Entry 6DO3 (X-ray diffraction, 2.17 A resolution); this record covers chains A and C.

Chain A:
Molecule: Kelch domain-containing protein 2
Organism: Homo sapiens
Reference sequence: Q9Y2U9 (KLDC2_HUMAN); numbering as in UniProt (aligned over 1-362)
Chain sequence (363 residues; each row starts with the number of its first residue; numbering starts at 0):
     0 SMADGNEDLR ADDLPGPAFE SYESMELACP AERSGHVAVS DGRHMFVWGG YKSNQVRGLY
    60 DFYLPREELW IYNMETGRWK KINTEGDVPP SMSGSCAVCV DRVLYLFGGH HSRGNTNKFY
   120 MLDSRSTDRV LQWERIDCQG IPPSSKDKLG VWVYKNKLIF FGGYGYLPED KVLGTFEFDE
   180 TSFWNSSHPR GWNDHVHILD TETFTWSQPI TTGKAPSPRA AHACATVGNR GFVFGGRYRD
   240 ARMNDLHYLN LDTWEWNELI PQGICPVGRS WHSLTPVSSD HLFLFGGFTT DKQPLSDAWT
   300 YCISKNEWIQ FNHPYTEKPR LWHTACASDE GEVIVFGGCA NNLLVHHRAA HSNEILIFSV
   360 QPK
Not modelled in the structure: 0-26, 53-60, 124-129, 185-186, 360-362
Differences from the reference sequence: expression tag (0)
Reported in the primary citation:
  - mutagenesis - A219L, A220L: decreased stability

Chain C:
Molecule: SelK C-end Degron
Chain sequence (7 residues; numbered 85 to 91; the number before each row is that of its first residue):
    85 PPPMAGG

How chain A and chain C interact:
Residue-residue contacts (27):
  Tyr50(A) - Met88(C)
  Tyr62(A) - Pro87(C)
  Ser92(A) - Pro87(C)
  His109(A) - Pro86(C)
  His109(A) - Pro87(C)
  Asp146(A) - Pro87(C)
  Lys147(A) - Pro87(C)  hydrogen bond (side chain-backbone)
  Lys147(A) - Ala89(C)  hydrogen bond (side chain-backbone)
  Lys147(A) - Gly90(C)
  Lys147(A) - Gly91(C)
  Tyr163(A) - Ala89(C)
  Tyr163(A) - Gly90(C)
  Arg189(A) - Pro86(C)  hydrogen bond (side chain-backbone)
  Arg189(A) - Ala89(C)
  Trp191(A) - Gly90(C)  hydrogen bond (side chain-backbone)
  Ala219(A) - Gly90(C)
  Arg236(A) - Gly90(C)
  Arg236(A) - Gly91(C)  hydrogen bond (side chain-backbone)
  Arg241(A) - Gly91(C)  hydrogen bond (side chain-backbone)
  Ser269(A) - Gly91(C)  hydrogen bond (side chain-backbone)
  Trp270(A) - Met88(C)
  Trp270(A) - Gly91(C)
  Trp321(A) - Pro87(C)
  Trp321(A) - Met88(C)  hydrophobic
  Leu342(A) - Met88(C)
  Leu343(A) - Met88(C)  hydrophobic
  His345(A) - Pro85(C)
Also at the interface, not in a pair above, chain A (20 interface residues in all): Asp178, Ala220
The authors on this interface:
  - specific contacts: Tyr50(A)-Met88(C), Tyr62(A)-Pro87(C), His109(A)-Pro87(C), Lys147(A)-Ala89(C) (hydrogen bond), Lys147(A)-Pro87(C) (hydrogen bond), Arg189(A)-Pro86(C), Trp191(A)-Gly90(C) (hydrogen bond), Arg236(A)-Gly91(C), Arg241(A)-Gly91(C), Ser269(A)-Gly91(C) (hydrogen bond), Trp321(A)-Pro87(C), Leu342(A)-Met88(C), Leu343(A)-Met88(C)
  - interface residues, chain A: Tyr163(A), Trp191(A), Ala219(A), Ala220(A), Trp270(A)
  - hot spots on chain A (mutagenesis) - K147A: decreased binding to SelK C-end Degron (chain C)

In short:
The interface between chain A and chain C involves 20 residues on one side and 7 on the other; the contacts
include 7 hydrogen bonds. Polar pairs include Lys147(A)-Pro87(C), Lys147(A)-Ala89(C) and Arg189(A)-Pro86(C).
The authors report contacts between Tyr50(A) and Met88(C), Tyr62(A) and Pro87(C) and His109(A) and Pro87(C)
among others; hydrogen bonds between Lys147(A) and Ala89(C), Lys147(A) and Pro87(C) and Trp191(A) and Gly90(C)
among others. From the paper: A219L and A220L of chain A reduce stability; interface residues Tyr163(A),
Trp191(A) and Ala219(A) among others.
Here chain A is Kelch domain-containing protein 2 (Homo sapiens) and chain C is SelK C-end Degron. Entry 6DO3
(KLHDC2 ubiquitin ligase in complex with SelK C-end degron) was determined by X-ray diffraction together with
6DO4 and 6DO5 from the same study.
